Entry 7VUP (X-ray diffraction, 3.40 A resolution); this record covers chains A and B of the 4 polymer chains in the assembly.

Chain A (and B):
Protein: Nuclear factor NF-kappa-B p52 subunit
From: Homo sapiens
Notes: chain B of this document is another copy of the same molecule, construct and numbering; everything in this record applies to it too
UniProt: Q00653 (NFKB2_HUMAN); residues 1-398 here = UniProt positions 1-398
Chain sequence (398 residues; each row starts with the number of its first residue):
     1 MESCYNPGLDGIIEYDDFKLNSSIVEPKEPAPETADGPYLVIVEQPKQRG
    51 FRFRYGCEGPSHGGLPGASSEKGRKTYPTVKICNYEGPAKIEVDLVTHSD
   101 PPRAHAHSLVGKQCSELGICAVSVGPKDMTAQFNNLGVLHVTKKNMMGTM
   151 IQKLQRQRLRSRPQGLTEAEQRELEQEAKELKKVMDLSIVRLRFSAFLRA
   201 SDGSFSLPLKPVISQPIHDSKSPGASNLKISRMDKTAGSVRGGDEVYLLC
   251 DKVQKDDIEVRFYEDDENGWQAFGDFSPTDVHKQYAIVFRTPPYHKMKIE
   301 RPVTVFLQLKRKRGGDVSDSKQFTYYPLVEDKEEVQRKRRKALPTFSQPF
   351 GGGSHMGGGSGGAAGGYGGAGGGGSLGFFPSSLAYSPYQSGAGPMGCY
Not modelled in the structure: 1-33, 330-398
Disulfide bonds: C114-C120
UniProt features mapped onto this chain:
  - region: F346 to G377 (GRR)
  - motif: R337 to K341 (Nuclear localization signal)
  - modified residue (Phosphoserine): S23, S161
  - mutagenesis: Y247 to L249 (Two-fold reduction in heterodimerization with RelA)
What the authors report for this chain:
  - binding site for the 18-nt DNA strand: R52, K144
  - mutagenesis - K144A: decreased binding to the 18-nt DNA strand
  - binding site for the 18-nt DNA strand: R52
  - binding site for the 18-nt DNA strand: K144 (from molecular simulation)
  - mutagenesis - K144A: unchanged binding to Bcl3

Chain A / chain B interface:
Pairs across the interface (32):
  S231(A) - H282(B)
  R232(A) - E245(B)  salt bridge
  R232(A) - Y247(B)
  R232(A) - D280(B)  salt bridge
  R232(A) - V288(B)
  M233(A) - Y247(B)  hydrogen bond (backbone-side chain)
  D234(A) - D234(B)
  D234(A) - Y247(B)
  E245(A) - R232(B)  salt bridge
  Y247(A) - R232(B)
  Y247(A) - M233(B)  hydrogen bond (side chain-backbone)
  Y247(A) - D234(B)
  Y247(A) - Y247(B)
  Y247(A) - L249(B)  hydrophobic
  L249(A) - Y247(B)  hydrophobic
  L249(A) - H282(B)
  L249(A) - A286(B)  hydrophobic
  L249(A) - V288(B)  hydrophobic
  C250(A) - H282(B)  hydrogen bond (backbone-side chain)
  D251(A) - K283(B)  salt bridge
  D280(A) - R232(B)  salt bridge
  H282(A) - S231(B)  hydrogen bond
  H282(A) - L249(B)
  H282(A) - C250(B)  hydrogen bond (side chain-backbone)
  H282(A) - Y285(B)  hydrogen bond (side chain-backbone)
  K283(A) - D251(B)  salt bridge
  K283(A) - Y285(B)
  Y285(A) - H282(B)  hydrogen bond (backbone-side chain)
  Y285(A) - K283(B)
  V288(A) - R232(B)
  V288(A) - L249(B)  hydrophobic
  R290(A) - R232(B)
Interface residues without a listed pair, chain A (16 interface residues in all): A286
Interface residues without a listed pair, chain B (16 interface residues in all): T279

Summary:
Chain A and chain B each contribute 16 residues to their interface, with 7 hydrogen bonds and 6 salt bridges.
Polar contacts include R232(A)-E245(B), R232(A)-D280(B) and D251(A)-K283(B). The paper reports a binding site
for the 18-nt DNA strand at R52(A) and K144(A); K144A of chain A reduces binding to the 18-nt DNA strand.
Chain A and chain B are both Nuclear factor NF-kappa-B p52 subunit (Homo sapiens); the structure, Structure of
NF-kB p52 homodimer bound to +1/-1 swap P-Selectin kB DNA fragment, was determined by X-ray diffraction,
deposited together with 7W7L, 7VUQ and 7CLI.
